9J1L - chains A and N of the 15 polymer chains in the assembly; structure by electron microscopy, 3.28 A resolution.

Chain A:
Name: FtbP
Organism: Listeria monocytogenes
UniProtKB: A0A3R0H0Z2 (A0A3R0H0Z2_LISMN); numbering as in UniProt (aligned over 1-178)
Amino-acid sequence (178 residues; numbered 1 to 178; the number before each row is that of its first residue):
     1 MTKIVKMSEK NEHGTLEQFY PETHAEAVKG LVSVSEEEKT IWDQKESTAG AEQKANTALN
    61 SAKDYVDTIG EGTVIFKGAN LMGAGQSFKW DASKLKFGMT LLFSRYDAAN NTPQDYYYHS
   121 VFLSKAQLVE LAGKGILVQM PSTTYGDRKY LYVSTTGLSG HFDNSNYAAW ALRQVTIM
Unresolved in the structure: 1

Chain N:
Name: Alpha-amylase
Organism: Listeria monocytogenes
UniProtKB: A0A3D7WJE9 (A0A3D7WJE9_LISMN); residue numbers follow UniProt; this construct covers 1-191
Amino-acid sequence (191 residues; each row starts with the number of its first residue):
     1 MKLDLWKWEM LLQGREFRNK TNDNWQKLMD WSDFISTGLS AIYVYVNKAD ATLNNKIDTV
    61 DKAVNARVNE LISGTEQLSE VVDARSDAFG ARYPVLRERL NQEQLNFSKK STIQFDASTI
   121 ISMEKQDIGL LTSKKISEAQ TVCFLNISSL DEEADIVLEK TGETSFSDNL TSLVFAKIGT
   181 NERYQMEPVG A
Unresolved in the structure: 191

Interface between chain A and chain N:
Pairs across the interface (24):
  T2(A) - E163(N)
  T2(A) - T164(N)  hydrogen bond (backbone-backbone)
  T2(A) - S167(N)
  K3(A) - K160(N)
  K3(A) - G162(N)
  K3(A) - E163(N)
  I4(A) - T161(N)  hydrogen bond (backbone-side chain)
  I4(A) - G162(N)  hydrogen bond (backbone-backbone)
  I4(A) - E163(N)
  I4(A) - T164(N)
  V5(A) - L158(N)  hydrophobic
  V5(A) - E159(N)
  V5(A) - T161(N)
  K6(A) - E159(N)  hydrogen bond (backbone-backbone)
  K6(A) - T161(N)
  M7(A) - V157(N)
  M7(A) - L158(N)  hydrophobic
  S8(A) - I156(N)
  S8(A) - V157(N)  hydrogen bond (backbone-backbone)
  E9(A) - D155(N)
  E9(A) - M186(N)
  K10(A) - D155(N)
  L16(A) - V157(N)  hydrophobic
  F19(A) - M186(N)  hydrophobic
Also at the interface, not in a pair above, chain A (12 interface residues in all): E22
Also at the interface, not in a pair above, chain N (14 interface residues in all): D168, V189

Overview:
12 residues of chain A and 14 residues of chain N are in contact; the contacts include 5 hydrogen bonds. Polar
pairs include I4(A)-T161(N), T2(A)-T164(N) and I4(A)-G162(N).
Chain A is FtbP and chain N is Alpha-amylase, both from Listeria monocytogenes; the structure, Side fiber of
monocin, was determined by electron microscopy together with 9J1J and 9J1K from the same study.
